PDB entry 5C44 | X-ray diffraction, 3.95 A resolution | chains B and J of the 15 polymer chains in the assembly

# Chain B
Name: DNA-directed RNA polymerase II subunit RPB2
Organism: Saccharomyces cerevisiae (strain ATCC 204508 / S288c)
Notes: EC 2.7.7.6
UniProt: P08518 (RPB2_YEAST); numbering as in UniProt (aligned over 1-1224)
Amino-acid sequence (1224 residues; row label = number of the first residue in the row):
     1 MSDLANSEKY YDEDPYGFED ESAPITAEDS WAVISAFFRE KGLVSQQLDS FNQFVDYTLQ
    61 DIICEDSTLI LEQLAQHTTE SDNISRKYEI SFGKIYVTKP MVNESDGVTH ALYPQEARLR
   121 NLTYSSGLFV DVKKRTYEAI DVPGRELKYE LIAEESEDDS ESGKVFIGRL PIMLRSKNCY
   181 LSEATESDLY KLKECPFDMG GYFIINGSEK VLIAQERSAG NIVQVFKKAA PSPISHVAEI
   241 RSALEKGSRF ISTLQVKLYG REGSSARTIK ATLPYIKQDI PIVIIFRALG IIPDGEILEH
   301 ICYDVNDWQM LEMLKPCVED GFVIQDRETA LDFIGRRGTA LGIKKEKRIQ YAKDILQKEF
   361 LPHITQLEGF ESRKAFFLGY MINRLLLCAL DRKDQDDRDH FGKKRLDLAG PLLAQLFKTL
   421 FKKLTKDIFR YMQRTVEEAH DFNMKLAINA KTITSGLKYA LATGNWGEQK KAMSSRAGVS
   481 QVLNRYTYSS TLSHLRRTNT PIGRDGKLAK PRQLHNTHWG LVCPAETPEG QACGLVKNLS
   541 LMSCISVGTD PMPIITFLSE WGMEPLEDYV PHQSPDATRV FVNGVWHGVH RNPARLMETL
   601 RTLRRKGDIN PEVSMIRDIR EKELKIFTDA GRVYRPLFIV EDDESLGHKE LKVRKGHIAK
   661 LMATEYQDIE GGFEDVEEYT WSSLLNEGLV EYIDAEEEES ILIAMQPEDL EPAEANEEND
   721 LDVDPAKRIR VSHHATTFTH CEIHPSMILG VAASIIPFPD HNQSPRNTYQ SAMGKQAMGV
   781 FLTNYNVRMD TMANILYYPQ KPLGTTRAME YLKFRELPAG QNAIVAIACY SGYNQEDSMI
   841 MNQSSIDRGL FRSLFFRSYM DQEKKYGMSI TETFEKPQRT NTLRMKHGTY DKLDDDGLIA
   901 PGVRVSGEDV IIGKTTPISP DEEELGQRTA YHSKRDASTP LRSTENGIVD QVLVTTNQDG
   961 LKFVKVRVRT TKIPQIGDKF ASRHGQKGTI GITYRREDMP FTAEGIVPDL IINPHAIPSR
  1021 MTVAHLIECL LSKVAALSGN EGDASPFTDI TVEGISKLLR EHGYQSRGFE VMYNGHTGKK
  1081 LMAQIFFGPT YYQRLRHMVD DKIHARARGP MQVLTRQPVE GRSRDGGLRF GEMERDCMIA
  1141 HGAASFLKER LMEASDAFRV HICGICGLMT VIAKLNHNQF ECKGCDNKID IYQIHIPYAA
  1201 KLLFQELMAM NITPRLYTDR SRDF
Unresolved in the structure: 1-19, 153-158, 248, 262-263, 270, 337-340, 344-347, 507-509, 669-677, 715-725, 731-734, 927-928

# Chain J
Name: DNA-directed RNA polymerases I, II, and III subunit RPABC5
Organism: Saccharomyces cerevisiae (strain ATCC 204508 / S288c)
UniProt: P22139 (RPAB5_YEAST); numbering as in UniProt (aligned over 1-70)
Amino-acid sequence (70 residues; numbered 1 to 70; the number before each row is that of its first residue):
     1 MIVPVRCFSC GKVVGDKWES YLNLLQEDEL DEGTALSRLG LKRYCCRRMI LTHVDLIEKF
    61 LRYNPLEKRD
Unresolved in the structure: 66-70
UniProt features mapped onto this chain:
  - binding site (Zn(2+)): C7, C10, C45, C46
  - cross-link: K59 (Glycyl lysine isopeptide (Lys-Gly) (interchain with G-Cter in ubiquitin))

# Interface between chain B and chain J
Contacting residue pairs - 64 pairs, chain B then chain J:
  E186(B) - K59(J)  salt bridge
  S187(B) - R62(J)
  Y190(B) - K59(J)
  Y190(B) - R62(J)
  Y190(B) - Y63(J)
  Y190(B) - N64(J)
  E194(B) - Y63(J)
  C195(B) - Y63(J)
  P196(B) - Y63(J)
  V780(B) - M1(J)  hydrophobic
  V780(B) - L56(J)  hydrophobic
  T783(B) - K59(J)
  T783(B) - F60(J)
  T783(B) - Y63(J)  hydrogen bond
  N784(B) - Y63(J)  hydrogen bond (backbone-side chain)
  Y785(B) - F60(J)  hydrophobic
  Y797(B) - M1(J)
  Y798(B) - M1(J)
  Y798(B) - I2(J)
  Y798(B) - P4(J)  hydrophobic
  P799(B) - M1(J)
  P799(B) - L56(J)  hydrophobic
  Q800(B) - M49(J)  hydrogen bond (side chain-backbone)
  Q800(B) - T52(J)  hydrogen bond
  Q800(B) - H53(J)
  K801(B) - L51(J)
  K801(B) - T52(J)  hydrogen bond (backbone-backbone)
  K801(B) - V54(J)
  L803(B) - T52(J)
  R815(B) - V54(J)
  E816(B) - V54(J)
  E816(B) - L56(J)
  Q821(B) - F8(J)
  N822(B) - R48(J)  hydrogen bond (backbone-side chain)
  N822(B) - T52(J)
  I824(B) - S9(J)
  I824(B) - R48(J)
  S845(B) - F8(J)  hydrogen bond (side chain-backbone)
  R848(B) - C7(J)  hydrogen bond (side chain-backbone)
  R848(B) - F8(J)  hydrogen bond (side chain-backbone)
  R848(B) - S9(J)
  R848(B) - C10(J)  hydrogen bond (side chain-backbone)
  R848(B) - G11(J)
  G849(B) - F8(J)
  L850(B) - F8(J)
  R996(B) - S9(J)  hydrogen bond (side chain-backbone)
  R996(B) - C10(J)  hydrogen bond (side chain-backbone)
  E1004(B) - Y44(J)
  I1006(B) - R43(J)
  I1006(B) - Y44(J)  hydrophobic
  I1006(B) - C45(J)  hydrophobic
  V1007(B) - S9(J)
  D1009(B) - F8(J)
  D1009(B) - S9(J)  hydrogen bond
  D1009(B) - R48(J)  salt bridge
  K1033(B) - Y44(J)  hydrogen bond
  A1036(B) - R47(J)
  L1037(B) - R47(J)
  S1038(B) - G33(J)
  G1039(B) - E32(J)
  G1039(B) - G33(J)
  G1039(B) - L51(J)
  E1070(B) - Y44(J)  hydrogen bond
  F1087(B) - Y44(J)
Also at the interface, not in a pair above, chain B (50 interface residues in all): K191, K193, F197, N786, L796, P802, P818, N842, A1035, N1040, E1041, Y1064, P1089
Also at the interface, not in a pair above, chain J (28 interface residues in all): V5, R6

# Summary
Chain B and chain J form an interface of 50 and 28 residues respectively, with 15 hydrogen bonds and 2 salt
bridges. Among the polar pairs are E186(B)-K59(J), D1009(B)-R48(J) and T783(B)-Y63(J). Curated annotation
(UniProt) lists 4 Zn2+-binding residues on chain J.
Here chain B is DNA-directed RNA polymerase II subunit RPB2 and chain J is DNA-directed RNA polymerases I, II,
and III subunit RPABC5, both from Saccharomyces cerevisiae (strain ATCC 204508 / S288c). Entry 5C44 (Crystal
structure of a transcribing RNA Polymerase II complex reveals a complete transcription bubble) was determined
by X-ray diffraction (same publication as 5C3E, 5C4A, 5C4J and 5C4X).
